PDB entry 8GTC | electron microscopy, 4.50 A resolution (low resolution: residue-level contacts below are approximate; hydrogen-bond / salt-bridge calls are withheld) | chains S and U of the 27 polymer chains in the assembly

== Chain S (and U) ==
Molecule: Ribonuclease III
Source organism: Dinoroseobacter phage vB_DshS-R4C
Notes: chain U of this document is another copy of the same molecule, construct and numbering; everything in this record applies to it too
UniProtKB: A0A4Y6E764 (A0A4Y6E764_9CAUD); residues 1-230 here = UniProt positions 1-230
Sequence (230 residues; each row starts with the number of its first residue):
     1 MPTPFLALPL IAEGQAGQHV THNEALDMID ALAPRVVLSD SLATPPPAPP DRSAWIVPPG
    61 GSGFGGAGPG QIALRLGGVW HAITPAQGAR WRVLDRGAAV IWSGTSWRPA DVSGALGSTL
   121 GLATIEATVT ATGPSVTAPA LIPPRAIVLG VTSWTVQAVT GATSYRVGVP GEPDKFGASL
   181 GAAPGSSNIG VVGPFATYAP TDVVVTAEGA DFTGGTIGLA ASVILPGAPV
Unresolved in the structure: 1-16, 114-115 (chain U: 1-16, 113-114)

== How chain S and chain U interact ==
Residue-residue contacts - 7 pairs, chain S then chain U:
  T119(S) with P109(U)
  L120(S) with P109(U); A110(U); D111(U)
  I189(S) with G227(U)
  V230(S) with S106(U); W107(U)
Also at the interface, not in a pair above, chain S (7 interface residues in all): G121, P194, P229
Also at the interface, not in a pair above, chain U (8 interface residues in all): P194, A196

== In short ==
7 residues of chain S face 8 of chain U across their interface.
Both chains are Ribonuclease III (Dinoroseobacter phage vB_DshS-R4C). Entry 8GTC (Cryo-EM model of the marine
siphophage vB_DshS-R4C baseplate-tail complex) was determined by electron microscopy together with 8GTB, 8GTD
and 8GTF from the same study.
